Entry 7FDC (electron microscopy, 6.60 A resolution (low resolution: residue-level contacts below are approximate; hydrogen-bond / salt-bridge calls are withheld)); this record covers chains B and I of the 31 polymer chains in the assembly.

== Chain B ==
Protein: V-type proton ATPase subunit B
Organism: Saccharomyces cerevisiae S288C
UniProt: P16140 (VATB_YEAST); numbering as in UniProt (aligned over 1-517)
Chain sequence (517 residues; each row starts with the number of its first residue):
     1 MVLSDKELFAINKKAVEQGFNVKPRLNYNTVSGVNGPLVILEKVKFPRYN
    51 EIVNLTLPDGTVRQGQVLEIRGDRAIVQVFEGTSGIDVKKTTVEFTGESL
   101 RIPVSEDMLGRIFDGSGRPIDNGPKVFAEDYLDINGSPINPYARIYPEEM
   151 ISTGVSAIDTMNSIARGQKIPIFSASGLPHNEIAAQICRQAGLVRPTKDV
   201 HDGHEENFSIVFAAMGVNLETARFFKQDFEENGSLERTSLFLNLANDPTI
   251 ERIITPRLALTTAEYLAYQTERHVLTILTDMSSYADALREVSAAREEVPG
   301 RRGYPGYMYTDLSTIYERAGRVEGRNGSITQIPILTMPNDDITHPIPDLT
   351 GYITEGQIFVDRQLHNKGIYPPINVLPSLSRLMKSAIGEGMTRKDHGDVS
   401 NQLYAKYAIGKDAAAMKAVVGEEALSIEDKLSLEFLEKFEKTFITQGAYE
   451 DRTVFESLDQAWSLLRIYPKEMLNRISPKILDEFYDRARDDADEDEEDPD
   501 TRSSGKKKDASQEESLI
Not modelled in the structure: 1-8, 196-206, 488-517
Swiss-Prot annotation at these positions:
  - binding site (ATP): Arg381
  - modified residue (Phosphoserine): Ser4, Ser137, Ser503, Ser504, Ser511, Ser515
  - cross-link (Glycyl lysine isopeptide (Lys-Gly)): Lys14 (interchain with G-Cter in ubiquitin), Lys508 (interchain with G-Cter in ubiquitin)

== Chain I ==
Protein: V-type proton ATPase subunit E
Organism: Saccharomyces cerevisiae S288C
UniProt: P22203 (VATE_YEAST); numbering as in UniProt (aligned over 1-233)
Chain sequence (233 residues; row label = number of the first residue in the row):
     1 MSSAITALTPNQVNDELNKMQAFIRKEAEEKAKEIQLKADQEYEIEKTNI
    51 VRNETNNIDGNFKSKLKKAMLSQQITKSTIANKMRLKVLSAREQSLDGIF
   101 EETKEKLSGIANNRDEYKPILQSLIVEALLKLLEPKAIVKALERDVDLIE
   151 SMKDDIMREYGEKAQRAPLEEIVISNDYLNKDLVSGGVVVSNASDKIEIN
   201 NTLEERLKLLSEEALPAIRLELYGPSKTRKFFD
Not modelled in the structure: 1-7, 233

== Chain B / chain I interface ==
Pairs across the interface - 64 pairs, chain B then chain I:
  Phe9(B) with Phe232(I)
  Asn12(B) with Arg229(I); Phe232(I)
  Lys13(B) with Leu220(I)
  Val16(B) with Ala217(I)
  Gly19(B) with Ala214(I)
  Phe20(B) with Ala217(I)
  Val22(B) with Leu209(I); Leu210(I)
  Lys23(B) with Leu209(I)
  Pro24(B) with Ile199(I); Asn201(I); Leu209(I)
  Arg25(B) with Glu198(I); Leu209(I)
  Leu26(B) with Ile197(I); Glu198(I); Ile199(I)
  Asn27(B) with Ile197(I); Glu198(I)
  Tyr28(B) with Ile197(I)
  Asn29(B) with Lys196(I)
  Thr30(B) with Lys196(I)
  Lys43(B) with Lys196(I)
  Lys45(B) with Leu132(I); Leu133(I)
  Ser105(B) with Arg219(I)
  Leu109(B) with Arg85(I)
  Arg111(B) with Leu89(I)
  Pro124(B) with Leu89(I); Glu93(I)
  Lys125(B) with Glu93(I)
  Phe127(B) with Arg92(I); Arg219(I); Tyr223(I)
  Ala128(B) with Pro216(I)
  Glu129(B) with Pro216(I); Arg219(I); Lys227(I); Arg229(I)
  Asp130(B) with Pro216(I)
  Tyr131(B) with Glu212(I); Glu213(I); Leu215(I); Pro216(I)
  Gln227(B) with Leu71(I)
  Glu230(B) with Gln74(I)
  Glu231(B) with Leu71(I); Gln74(I)
  Asn232(B) with Gln74(I)
  Gly233(B) with Gln74(I); Lys77(I)
  Glu236(B) with Lys77(I); Ser78(I); Arg85(I)
  Tyr265(B) with Arg229(I)
  Gln269(B) with Thr228(I); Arg229(I); Lys230(I); Phe231(I); Phe232(I)
  Glu271(B) with Phe231(I)
  Gly324(B) with Phe231(I)
  Arg325(B) with Phe231(I)
Interface residues without a listed pair, chain B (44 interface residues in all): Phe46, Asp107, Gly110, Asn122, Tyr268, Thr270
Interface residues without a listed pair, chain I (38 interface residues in all): Leu86, Leu96, Glu134, Asn200, Arg206, Glu221

== Overview ==
44 residues of chain B and 38 residues of chain I are in contact. UniProt lists ATP-binding residue Arg381(B)
on chain B.
Chain B is V-type proton ATPase subunit B and chain I is V-type proton ATPase subunit E, both from
Saccharomyces cerevisiae S288C; the structure, CryoEM Structures of Reconstituted V-ATPase, state3, was
determined by electron microscopy.
